PDB entry 9CM2 | electron microscopy, 5.01 A resolution (low resolution: residue-level contacts below are approximate; hydrogen-bond / salt-bridge calls are withheld) | chains L and Z of the 4 polymer chains in the assembly

[Chain L]
Name: Hexon protein
From: Human adenovirus 6
UniProtKB: B2ZWX4 (B2ZWX4_ADE06); residue numbers follow UniProt; this construct covers 1-963
Chain sequence (963 residues; numbered 1 to 963; the number before each row is that of its first residue):
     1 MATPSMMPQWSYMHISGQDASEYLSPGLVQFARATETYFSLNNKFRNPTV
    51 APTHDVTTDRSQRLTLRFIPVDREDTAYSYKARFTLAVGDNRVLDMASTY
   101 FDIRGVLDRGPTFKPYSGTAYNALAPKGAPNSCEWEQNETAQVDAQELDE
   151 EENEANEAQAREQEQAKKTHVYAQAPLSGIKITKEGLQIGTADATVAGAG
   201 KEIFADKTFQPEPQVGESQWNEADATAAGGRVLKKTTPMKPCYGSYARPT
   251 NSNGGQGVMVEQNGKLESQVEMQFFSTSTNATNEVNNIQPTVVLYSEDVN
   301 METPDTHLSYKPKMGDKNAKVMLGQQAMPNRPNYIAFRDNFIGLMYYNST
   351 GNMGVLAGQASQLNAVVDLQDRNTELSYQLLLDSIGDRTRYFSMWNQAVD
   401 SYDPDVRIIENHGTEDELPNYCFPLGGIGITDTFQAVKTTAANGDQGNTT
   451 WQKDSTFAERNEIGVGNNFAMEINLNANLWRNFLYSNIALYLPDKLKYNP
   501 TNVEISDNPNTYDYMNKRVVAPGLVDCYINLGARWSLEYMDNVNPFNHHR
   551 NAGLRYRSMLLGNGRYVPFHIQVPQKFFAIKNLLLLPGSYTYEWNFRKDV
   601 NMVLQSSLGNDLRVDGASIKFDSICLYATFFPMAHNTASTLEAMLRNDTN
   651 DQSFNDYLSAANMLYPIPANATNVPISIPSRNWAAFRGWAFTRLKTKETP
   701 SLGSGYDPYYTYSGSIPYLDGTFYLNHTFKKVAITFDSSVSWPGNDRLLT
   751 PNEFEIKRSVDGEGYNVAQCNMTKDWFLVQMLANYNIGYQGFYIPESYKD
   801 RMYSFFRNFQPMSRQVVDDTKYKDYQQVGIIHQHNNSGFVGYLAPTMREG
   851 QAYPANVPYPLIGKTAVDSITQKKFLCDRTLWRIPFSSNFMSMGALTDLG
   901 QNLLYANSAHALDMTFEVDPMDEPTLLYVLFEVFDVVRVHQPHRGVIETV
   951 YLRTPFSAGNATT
Disordered / not traced: 1, 140-165, 958-963

[Chain Z]
Name: Coagulation factor X
From: Homo sapiens
Notes: EC 3.4.21.6
UniProtKB: P00742 (FA10_HUMAN); residues -39 to 448 here correspond to UniProt positions 1-488 (UniProt number = residue number + 40)
Chain sequence (488 residues; each row starts with the number of its first residue; numbers below 1 keep their minus sign (Met-39 is residue -39)):
   -39 MGRPLHLVLLSASLAGLLLLGESLFIRREQANNILARVTRANSFLEEMKK
    11 GHLERECMEETCSYEEAREVFEDSDKTNEFWNKYKDGDQCETSPCQNQGK
    61 CKDGLGEYTCTCLEGFEGKNCELFTRKLCSLDNGDCDQFCHEEQNSVVCS
   111 CARGYTLADNGKACIPTGPYPCGKQTLERRKRSVAQATSSSGEAPDSITW
   161 KPYDAADLDPTENPFDLLDFNQTQPERGDNNLTRIVGGQECKDGECPWQA
   211 LLINEENEGFCGGTILSEFYILTAAHCLYQAKRFKVRVGDRNTEQEEGGE
   261 AVHEVEVVIKHNRFTKETYDFDIAVLRLKTPITFRMNVAPACLPERDWAE
   311 STLMTQKTGIVSGFGRTHEKGRQSTRLKMLEVPYVDRNSCKLSSSFIITQ
   361 NMFCAGYDTKQEDACQGDSGGPHVTRFKDTYFVTGIVSWGEGCARKGKYG
   411 IYTKVTAFLKWIDRSMKTRGLPKAKSHAPEVITSSPLK
Disordered / not traced: -39 to 0, 137-189, 431-448
Disulfides: Cys17-Cys22, Cys50-Cys61, Cys55-Cys70, Cys72-Cys81, Cys89-Cys100, Cys96-Cys109, Cys111-Cys124, Cys132-Cys302, Cys201-Cys206, Cys221-Cys237, Cys350-Cys364, Cys375-Cys403
Modified / non-standard residues: Glu6, Glu7, Glu14, Glu16, Glu19, Glu20, Glu25, Glu26, Glu29, Glu32, Glu39 (gamma-carboxy-glutamic acid; CGU)
Bound ions: Ca2+ site 1: Glu6, Arg15; Ca2+ site 2: Glu7, Glu29; Ca2+ site 3: Glu16, Glu26, Glu29; Ca2+ site 4: Glu26, Glu29
Swiss-Prot annotation at these positions:
  - region (O-glycosylated at one site): Ser143 to Tyr163, Ser436 to Ser445
  - active site (Charge relay system): His236, Asp282, Ser379
  - modified residue: Glu6 (4-carboxyglutamate), Glu7 (4-carboxyglutamate), Glu14 (4-carboxyglutamate), Glu16 (4-carboxyglutamate), Glu19 (4-carboxyglutamate), Glu20 (4-carboxyglutamate), Glu25 (4-carboxyglutamate), Glu26 (4-carboxyglutamate), Glu29 (4-carboxyglutamate), Glu32 (4-carboxyglutamate), Glu39 (4-carboxyglutamate), Asp63 (3R: -3-hydroxyaspartate)
  - glycosylation: Thr159 (O-linked (GalNAc...) threonine), Thr171 (O-linked (GalNAc...) threonine), Asn181 (N-linked (GlcNAc...) asparagine), Asn191 (N-linked (GlcNAc...) asparagine)

[How chain L and chain Z interact]
Residue-residue contacts (5; chain L residue first):
  Thr279(L) - His12(Z)
  Gly429(L) - Met8(Z)
  Ile430(L) - Met8(Z)
  Thr433(L) - Glu25(Z)
  Arg460(L) - Glu32(Z)
Interface residues without a listed pair, chain L (7 interface residues in all): Thr431, Phe469
Interface residues without a listed pair, chain Z (7 interface residues in all): Phe4, Glu7, Glu29

[Overview]
Chain L and chain Z each contribute 7 residues to their interface. The Ca2+ site 1 is built by Glu6(Z) and
Arg15(Z). Glu7(Z) and Glu29(Z) coordinate Ca2+ site 2. Curated annotation (UniProt) lists 3 active-site
residues on chain Z.
Here chain L is Hexon protein (Human adenovirus 6) and chain Z is Coagulation factor X (Homo sapiens). Entry
9CM2 (Cryo-EM model derived from localized reconstruction of human adenovirus 6-hexon-FX complex at 4.3A
resolution) was determined by electron microscopy, deposited together with 9CLI, 9CLN, 9CLS, 9CM9 and 9CMO.
